PDB entry 7XK7 | electron microscopy, 2.90 A resolution | chains B and E of the 6 polymer chains in the assembly

== Chain B ==
Protein: Na(+)-translocating NADH-quinone reductase subunit B
From: Vibrio cholerae O395
Notes: EC 7.2.1.1
UniProt: A5F5X0 (NQRB_VIBC3); residue numbers follow UniProt; this construct covers 1-415
Chain sequence (415 residues; numbered 1 to 415; the number before each row is that of its first residue):
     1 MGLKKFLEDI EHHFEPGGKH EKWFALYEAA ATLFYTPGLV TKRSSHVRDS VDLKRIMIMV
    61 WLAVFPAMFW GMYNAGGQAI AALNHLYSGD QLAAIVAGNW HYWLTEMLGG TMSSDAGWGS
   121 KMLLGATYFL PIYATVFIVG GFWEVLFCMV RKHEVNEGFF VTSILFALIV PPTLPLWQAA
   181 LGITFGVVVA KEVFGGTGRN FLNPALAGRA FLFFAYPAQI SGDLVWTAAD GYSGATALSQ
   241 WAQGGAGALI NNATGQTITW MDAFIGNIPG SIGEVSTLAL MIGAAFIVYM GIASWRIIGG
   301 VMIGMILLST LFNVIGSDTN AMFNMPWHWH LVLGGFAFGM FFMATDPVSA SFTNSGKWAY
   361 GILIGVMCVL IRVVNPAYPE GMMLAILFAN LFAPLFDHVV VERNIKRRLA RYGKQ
Not modelled in the structure: 1, 414-415
Covalent attachments: flavin mononucleotide (FMN) linked to Thr236
Small-molecule neighbours:
  - FMN (flavin mononucleotide), molecule 1: Ile169, Leu206, Arg209, Phe213, Trp226, Ala237, Leu238, Ser239, Gly270, Ser271, Glu274, Gly334, Gly335, Phe338, Gly339, Met343, Tyr378, Pro379, Glu380, Gly381, Met382, Met383, Leu384
  - FMN, molecule 2: Phe213, Phe214, Pro217, Ser221, Gly222, Asp223, Gln243, Ala377, Tyr378, Pro379
  - Korormicin (IQT): Trp23, Leu33, Lys54, Met57, Ile58, Phe137, Ile138, Gly141, Phe142, Glu144, Val145, Leu146, Met149, Asn156, Glu157, Gly158, Phe159, Phe160
  - riboflavin (RBF): Ile56, Met57, Val60, Gly158, Val161, Thr162, Leu165, Lys191, Gly196, Thr197, Gly198, Arg199, Asn200, Leu202, Asn203, Pro204, Ala205, Ile292, Ala293, Phe342, Met343, Thr345, Asp346, Pro347, Val348, Ser349
Curated features (UniProtKB/Swiss-Prot):
  - modified residue: Thr236 (FMN phosphoryl threonine)
  - mutagenesis: Phe185 (F185A: Decreases riboflavin content), Trp226 (W226L: Decreases riboflavin content)
From the paper describing this entry:
  - conformationally variable residues (order/disorder transition, side-chain flip): Gly2 to Leu26, Phe160
  - binding site for Korormicin: Trp23, Met57, Ile58, Phe142, Glu144, Val145, Glu157, Phe160
  - mutagenesis - E157A: decreased catalytic activity
  - mutagenesis - E157A (Kd 2.0 uM): decreased binding to Korormicin

== Chain E ==
Protein: Na(+)-translocating NADH-quinone reductase subunit E
From: Vibrio cholerae O395
Notes: EC 7.2.1.1
UniProt: A5F5Y5 (NQRE_VIBC3); residues 1-198 here = UniProt positions 1-198
Chain sequence (198 residues; numbered 1 to 198; the number before each row is that of its first residue):
     1 MEHYISLLVK SIFIENMALS FFLGMCTFLA VSKKVKTSFG LGIAVIVVLT ISVPVNNLVY
    61 NLVLKPDALV EGVDLSFLNF ITFIGVIAAL VQILEMILDR FFPPLYNALG IFLPLITVNC
   121 AIFGGVSFMV QRDYSFAESV VYGFGSGVGW MLAIVALAGI REKMKYSDVP PGLRGLGITF
   181 ITAGLMALGF MSFSGVQL
Small-molecule neighbours: 2Fe-2S cluster (FES): Gly24, Met25, Cys26, Asn119, Cys120

== How chain B and chain E interact ==
Residue-residue contacts (39):
  Arg151(B) - Asp168(E)  salt bridge
  Arg151(B) - Pro170(E)
  His153(B) - Asp168(E)  salt bridge
  Val193(B) - Pro170(E)
  Val193(B) - Leu173(E)  hydrophobic
  Val193(B) - Ile178(E)
  Phe194(B) - Met164(E)  hydrophobic
  Phe194(B) - Ser167(E)  hydrogen bond (backbone-side chain)
  Phe194(B) - Asp168(E)  hydrogen bond (backbone-backbone)
  Phe194(B) - Thr182(E)
  Phe194(B) - Leu185(E)  hydrophobic
  Gly195(B) - Asp168(E)  hydrogen bond (backbone-backbone)
  Gly198(B) - Tyr166(E)
  Arg199(B) - Tyr166(E)  hydrogen bond (side chain-backbone)
  Arg199(B) - Ser167(E)  hydrogen bond (backbone-side chain)
  Arg199(B) - Asp168(E)
  Phe201(B) - Ile160(E)  hydrophobic
  Phe201(B) - Thr182(E)
  Leu202(B) - Leu185(E)  hydrophobic
  Phe214(B) - Met191(E)  hydrophobic
  Val348(B) - Lys163(E)  hydrogen bond (backbone-side chain)
  Ala350(B) - Lys163(E)
  Met367(B) - Ser192(E)
  Met367(B) - Phe193(E)  hydrophobic
  Ile371(B) - Ser192(E)
  Asn375(B) - Ser192(E)  hydrogen bond (side chain-backbone)
  Asn375(B) - Gly195(E)
  Asn375(B) - Val196(E)
  Pro376(B) - Gly195(E)
  Tyr378(B) - Ser194(E)  hydrogen bond
  Phe388(B) - Gly189(E)
  Phe388(B) - Phe190(E)  hydrophobic
  Phe388(B) - Phe193(E)  hydrophobic
  Leu391(B) - Ile160(E)
  Leu391(B) - Met186(E)
  Pro394(B) - Gly159(E)
  Pro394(B) - Lys163(E)
  Leu395(B) - Val155(E)  hydrophobic
  His398(B) - Val35(E)
Other interface residues (no listed pair), chain B (34 interface residues in all): Phe185, Val189, Asn200, Ala210, Ser349, Phe352, Leu370, Val374, Ala377, Leu384, Leu387, Phe392
Other interface residues (no listed pair), chain E (30 interface residues in all): Leu152, Ala156, Glu162, Val169, Pro171, Ile181, Leu188

== Summary ==
34 residues of chain B and 30 residues of chain E are in contact; the contacts include 8 hydrogen bonds and 2
salt bridges. Among the polar pairs are Arg151(B)-Asp168(E), His153(B)-Asp168(E) and Phe194(B)-Ser167(E). The
paper reports a binding site for Korormicin at Trp23(B), Met57(B) and Ile58(B) among others; E157A of chain B
reduces catalytic activity.
Chain B is Na(+)-translocating NADH-quinone reductase subunit B and chain E is Na(+)-translocating
NADH-quinone reductase subunit E, both from Vibrio cholerae O395; the structure, Cryo-EM structure of
Na+-pumping NADH-ubiquinone oxidoreductase from Vibrio cholerae, with korormicin, was determined by electron
microscopy (same publication as 7XK3, 7XK4, 7XK5 and 7XK6).
